4RWJ - chain A; structure by X-ray diffraction, 2.49 A resolution.

== Chain A ==
Molecule: Fibroblast growth factor receptor 1
From: Homo sapiens
Notes: EC 2.7.10.1
Reference sequence: P11362 (FGFR1_HUMAN); residues 458-765 here = UniProt positions 458-765
Chain sequence (317 residues; numbered 449 to 765; the number before each row is that of its first residue):
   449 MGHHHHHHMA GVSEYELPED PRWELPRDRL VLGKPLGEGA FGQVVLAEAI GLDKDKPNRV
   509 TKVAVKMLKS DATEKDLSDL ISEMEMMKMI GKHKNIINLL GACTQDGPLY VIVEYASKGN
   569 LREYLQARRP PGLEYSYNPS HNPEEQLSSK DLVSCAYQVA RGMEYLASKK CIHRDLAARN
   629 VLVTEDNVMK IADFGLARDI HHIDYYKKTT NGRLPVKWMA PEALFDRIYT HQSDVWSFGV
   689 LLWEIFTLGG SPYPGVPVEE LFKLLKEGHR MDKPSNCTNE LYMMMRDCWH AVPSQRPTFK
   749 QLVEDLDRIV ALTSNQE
Disordered / not traced: 449-456, 658, 765
Sequence notes: expression tag (449-457); engineered mutation Ala488 (Cys in P11362), Ser584 (Cys in P11362)
Small-molecule neighbours: 66T (N-{3-[2-(3,5-dimethoxyphenyl)ethyl]-1H-pyrazol-5-yl}-4-[(3R,5S)-3,5-dimethylpiperazin-1-yl]benzamide): Leu484, Gly485, Phe489, Val492, Ala512, Lys514, Glu531, Met535, Ile545, Val559, Val561, Glu562, Tyr563, Ala564, Ser565, Lys566, Gly567, Glu571, Leu630, Ala640, Asp641, Phe642
Curated features (UniProtKB/Swiss-Prot):
  - active site: Asp623 (Proton acceptor)
  - binding site (ATP): Leu484 to Gly487, Phe489, Gly490, Lys514, Glu562 to Ala564, Asn568, Arg627, Asp641
  - modified residue (Phosphotyrosine): Tyr463, Tyr583, Tyr585, Tyr653, Tyr654, Tyr730
  - natural variant: Arg470 (R470L: In HH2), Pro483 (P483T: In HH2), Gly490 (G490R: In HRTFDS), Ala520 (A520T: In HH2), Ile538 (I538V: In HH2), Asn546 (N546K: In ECCL), Val607 (V607M: In HH2), Lys618 (K618N: In HH2), His621 (H621R: In HH2), Arg622 (R622G: In HH2; R622Q: In HH2), Asp623 (D623Y: In HRTFDS), Arg627 (R627T: In HRTFDS), 16 further natural variant entries in UniProt
  - mutagenesis: Lys514 (K514A: Loss of kinase activity), Arg577 (R577E: Strongly reduced autophosphorylation in response to FGF signaling. No effect on in vitro kinase activity), Arg609 (R609V: Abolishes interaction with PLCG1), Asp623 (D623A: Loss of kinase activity), Tyr653 (Y653F: No effect on kinase activity. Loss of autophosphorylation and kinase activity; when associated with F-654), Tyr654 (Y654F: Reduced kinase activity. Loss of autophosphorylation and kinase activity; when associated with F-653), Asp755 (D755V: Abolishes interaction with PLCG1)
What the authors report for this chain:
  - binding site for 66T: Gly485, Val561, Asp641
  - catalytic residues: Asp623 (proposed by the authors, not directly observed)

== Summary ==
Bound to chain A: compound 66T. From UniProt: active-site residue Asp623, 13 ATP-binding residues and 7
mutagenesis sites. From the paper: the catalytic residue Asp623; a binding site for 66T at Gly485, Val561 and
Asp641.
Chain A is Fibroblast growth factor receptor 1 (Homo sapiens); the structure, Crystal Structure of FGFR1
(C488A, C584S) in complex with AZD4547
(N-{3-[2-(3,5-DIMETHOXYPHENYL)ETHYL]-1H-PYRAZOL-5-YL}-4-[(3R,5S)-3,5-DIMETHYLPIPERAZIN-1-YL]BENZAMIDE), was
determined by X-ray diffraction together with 4RWI, 4RWK and 4RWL from the same study.
